Entry 4YA7 (X-ray diffraction, 2.70 A resolution); this record covers chains F and G of the 34 polymer chains in the assembly.

Chain F:
Molecule: Probable proteasome subunit alpha type-7
Source organism: Saccharomyces cerevisiae (strain ATCC 204508 / S288c)
Notes: EC 3.4.25.1
UniProtKB: P21242 (PSA7_YEAST); residues -3 to 284 here correspond to UniProt positions 1-288 (UniProt number = residue number + 4)
Amino-acid sequence (288 residues; row label = number of the first residue in the row; numbers below 1 keep their minus sign (Met-3 is residue -3)):
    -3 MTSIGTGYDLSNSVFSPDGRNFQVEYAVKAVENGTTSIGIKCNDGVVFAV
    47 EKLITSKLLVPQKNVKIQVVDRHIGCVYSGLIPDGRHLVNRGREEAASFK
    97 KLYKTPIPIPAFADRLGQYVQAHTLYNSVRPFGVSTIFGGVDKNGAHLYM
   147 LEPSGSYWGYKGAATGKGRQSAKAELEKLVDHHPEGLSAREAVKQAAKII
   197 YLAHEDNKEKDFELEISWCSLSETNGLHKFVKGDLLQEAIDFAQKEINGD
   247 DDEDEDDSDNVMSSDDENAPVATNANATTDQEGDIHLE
Not modelled in the structure: -3 to 1, 245-284
UniProt features mapped onto this chain:
  - modified residue: Thr-2 (N-acetylthreonine)

Chain G:
Molecule: Proteasome subunit alpha type-1
Source organism: Saccharomyces cerevisiae (strain ATCC 204508 / S288c)
Notes: EC 3.4.25.1
UniProtKB: P21243 (PSA1_YEAST); residues -8 to 243 here correspond to UniProt positions 1-252 (UniProt number = residue number + 9)
Amino-acid sequence (252 residues; row label = number of the first residue in the row; numbers below 1 keep their minus sign (Met-8 is residue -8)):
    -8 MSGAAAASAAGYDRHITIFSPEGRLYQVEYAFKATNQTNINSLAVRGKDC
    42 TVVISQKKVPDKLLDPTTVSYIFCISRTIGMVVNGPIPDARNAALRAKAE
    92 AAEFRYKYGYDMPCDVLAKRMANLSQIYTQRAYMRPLGVILTFVSVDEEL
   142 GPSIYKTDPAGYYVGYKATATGPKQQEITTNLENHFKKSKIDHINEESWE
   192 KVVEFAITHMIDALGTEFSKNDLEVGVATKDKFFTLSAENIEERLVAIAE
   242 QD
Not modelled in the structure: -8 to 1, 243
Ion coordination: Mg2+: Thr8, Tyr119, Arg122, Met125

How chain F and chain G interact:
Residue-residue contacts (61; chain F residue first):
  Thr2(F) with His6(G)
  Gly3(F) with His6(G)
  Tyr4(F) with Arg5(G); His6(G); Tyr21(G)
  Ser9(F) with Arg126(G)
  Val10(F) with His6(G); Gln18(G)
  Phe11(F) with Gln18(G), hydrogen bond (backbone-side chain); Tyr21(G); Ala22(G), hydrophobic; Ala25(G), hydrophobic; Arg126(G); Pro127(G)
  Ser12(F) with Tyr21(G)
  Pro13(F) with Tyr21(G), hydrophobic; Lys24(G), hydrogen bond (backbone-side chain)
  Asp14(F) with Lys24(G)
  Gly15(F) with Tyr21(G); Ala25(G)
  Lys37(F) with Asp56(G), salt bridge
  Asp110(F) with Arg82(G)
  Gln114(F) with Arg82(G), hydrogen bond (side chain-backbone); Asn83(G); Leu86(G)
  Gln117(F) with Pro79(G); Asp80(G); Asn83(G), hydrogen bond; Arg126(G), hydrogen bond
  Thr120(F) with Arg126(G), hydrogen bond (backbone-side chain)
  Leu121(F) with Tyr124(G); Arg126(G); Leu128(G), hydrophobic
  Tyr122(F) with Tyr124(G); Met125(G), hydrophobic
  Ser150(F) with Pro79(G)
  Gly151(F) with Pro79(G)
  Ser152(F) with Ile78(G); Pro79(G)
  Tyr153(F) with Arg82(G), hydrogen bond (backbone-side chain)
  Trp154(F) with Leu55(G), hydrophobic; Thr59(G); Val60(G), hydrophobic; Tyr62(G); Ile78(G), hydrophobic; Arg82(G)
  Gly155(F) with Leu55(G); Asp56(G), hydrogen bond (backbone-backbone); Thr59(G), hydrogen bond (backbone-side chain)
  Tyr156(F) with Leu54(G); Leu55(G); Asp56(G)
  Lys157(F) with Lys53(G); Leu54(G), hydrogen bond (backbone-backbone); Leu55(G)
  Gly158(F) with Leu54(G)
  Leu172(F) with Leu54(G)
  Glu173(F) with Lys53(G), salt bridge; Leu54(G)
  Val176(F) with Leu54(G), hydrophobic
  Asp177(F) with Lys53(G), salt bridge
Interface residues without a listed pair, chain F (32 interface residues in all): Tyr145, Lys169
Interface residues without a listed pair, chain G (29 interface residues in all): Asp52, Pro57, Ser61, Gly129

Summary:
Chain F and chain G form an interface of 32 and 29 residues respectively; the contacts include 10 hydrogen
bonds and 3 salt bridges. Polar contacts include Lys37(F)-Asp56(G), Glu173(F)-Lys53(G) and Asp177(F)-Lys53(G).
The Mg2+ site is built by Thr8(G), Tyr119(G), Arg122(G) and Met125(G).
Chain F is Probable proteasome subunit alpha type-7 and chain G is Proteasome subunit alpha type-1, both from
Saccharomyces cerevisiae (strain ATCC 204508 / S288c); the structure, Yeast 20S proteasome beta2-H114D mutant
in complex with Ac-LAE-ep, was determined by X-ray diffraction, deposited together with 4Y69, 4Y6A, 4Y6V,
4Y6Z, 4Y70, 4Y74 and 34 further entries.
